PDB entry 5EZS | X-ray diffraction, 2.16 A resolution | chain A

[Chain A]
Name: Non-structural Protein 2 Cysteine Protease
From: Venezuelan equine encephalitis virus (strain Trinidad donkey)
Notes: EC 3.4.22.-
UniProtKB: P27282 (POLN_EEVVT); residues 457-792 here correspond to UniProt positions 992-1327 (UniProt number = residue number + 535)
Amino-acid sequence (338 residues; each row starts with the number of its first residue):
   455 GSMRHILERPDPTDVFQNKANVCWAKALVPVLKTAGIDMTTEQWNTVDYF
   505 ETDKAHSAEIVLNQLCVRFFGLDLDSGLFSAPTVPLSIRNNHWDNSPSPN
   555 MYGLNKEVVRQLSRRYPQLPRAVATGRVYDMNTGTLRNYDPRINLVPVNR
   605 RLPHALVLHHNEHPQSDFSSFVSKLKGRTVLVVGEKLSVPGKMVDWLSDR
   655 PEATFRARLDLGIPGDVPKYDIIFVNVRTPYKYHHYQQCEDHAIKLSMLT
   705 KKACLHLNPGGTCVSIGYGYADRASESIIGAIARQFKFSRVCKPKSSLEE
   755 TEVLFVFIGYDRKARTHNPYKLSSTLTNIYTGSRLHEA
Not modelled in the structure: 455-467, 788-792
Glycans and other covalent adducts: compound E6D linked to Cys477
Construct notes: expression tag (455-456)
Residues lining bound ligands: E6D (ethyl (3S)-3-hydroxy-4-({(2S)-4-methyl-1-[(3-methylbutyl)amino]-1-oxopentan-2-yl}amino)-4-oxobutanoate): Ala474, Asn475, Val476, Trp478, Ala509, His510, Ser511, Ile542, Asn545, His546, Trp547, Asp664, Leu665, Ile698, Met702

[In short]
Covalently linked compound E6D: at Cys477.
Chain A is Non-structural Protein 2 Cysteine Protease (Venezuelan equine encephalitis virus (strain Trinidad
donkey)); the structure, Venezuelan Equine Encephalitis Virus (VEEV) Nonstructural Protein 2 (nsP2) Cysteine
Protease Inhibited by E64d, was determined by X-ray diffraction together with 5EZQ from the same study.
